5NB0 - chains C and E of the 6 polymer chains in the assembly; structure by X-ray diffraction, 2.70 A resolution.

== Chain C (and E) ==
Protein: Collagen alpha-3(IV) chain
From: Homo sapiens
Notes: chain E of this document is another copy of the same molecule, construct and numbering; everything in this record applies to it too
Reference sequence: Q01955 (CO4A3_HUMAN); residues 1-230 here correspond to UniProt positions 1441-1670 (UniProt number = residue number + 1440)
Chain sequence (230 residues; numbered 1 to 230; the number before each row is that of its first residue):
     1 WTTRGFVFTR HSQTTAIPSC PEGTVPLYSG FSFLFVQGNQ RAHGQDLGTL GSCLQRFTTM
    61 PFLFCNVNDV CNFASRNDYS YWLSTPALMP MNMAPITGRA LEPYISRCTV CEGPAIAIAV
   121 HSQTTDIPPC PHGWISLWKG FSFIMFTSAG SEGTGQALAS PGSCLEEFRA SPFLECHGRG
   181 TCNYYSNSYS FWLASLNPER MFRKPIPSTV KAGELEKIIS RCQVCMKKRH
Unresolved in the structure: 1-3, 229-230
UniProt features mapped onto this chain:
  - region: Ala170 to Ser188 (Required for the anti-tumor cell activity of tumstatin)
  - cross-link: Met93 (S-Lysyl-methionine sulfilimine (Met-Lys) (interchain with K-1651)), Lys211 (S-Lysyl-methionine sulfilimine (Lys-Met) (interchain with M-1533))
Disulfides: Cys20-Cys111, Cys53-Cys108, Cys65-Cys71, Cys130-Cys225, Cys164-Cys222, Cys176-Cys182

== How chain C and chain E interact ==
Pairs across the interface - 24 pairs, chain C then chain E:
  Met91(C) with Lys211(E), hydrogen bond (backbone-side chain)
  Asn92(C) with Thr209(E); Lys211(E)
  Met93(C) with Thr209(E); Lys211(E)
  Ala94(C) with Thr209(E)
  Pro95(C) with Thr209(E)
  Gly150(C) with Gly150(E); Ser151(E), hydrogen bond (backbone-side chain)
  Ser151(C) with Gly150(E), hydrogen bond (side chain-backbone); Ser151(E)
  Arg179(C) with Pro207(E)
  Ser186(C) with Ser186(E); Tyr189(E), hydrogen bond (backbone-side chain)
  Asn187(C) with Asn187(E); Tyr189(E), hydrogen bond (backbone-side chain)
  Tyr189(C) with Ser186(E), hydrogen bond (side chain-backbone); Asn187(E), hydrogen bond (side chain-backbone)
  Pro207(C) with Arg179(E)
  Thr209(C) with Asn92(E); Met93(E); Ala94(E)
  Lys211(C) with Met91(E), hydrogen bond (side chain-backbone); Met93(E)
Other interface residues (no listed pair), chain C (15 interface residues in all): Tyr185
Other interface residues (no listed pair), chain E (15 interface residues in all): Pro95, Tyr185

== Overview ==
Chain C and chain E each contribute 15 residues to their interface, with 8 hydrogen bonds. Among the polar
pairs are Met91(C)-Lys211(E), Gly150(C)-Ser151(E) and Ser186(C)-Tyr189(E).
Both chains are Collagen alpha-3(IV) chain (Homo sapiens). Entry 5NB0 (Crystal structures of homooligomers of
collagen type IV. alpha3NC1) was determined by X-ray diffraction (same publication as 5NAX, 5NAY, 5NAZ, 5NB1
and 5NB2).
